4CEH - chains A and X of the 3 polymer chains in the assembly; structure by X-ray diffraction, 3.24 A resolution.

[Chain A]
Name: ATP-dependent helicase/nuclease subunit A
Organism: Bacillus subtilis SUBSP. subtilis STR. 168
Notes: EC 3.1.-.-, 3.6.4.12
UniProtKB: P23478 (ADDA_BACSU); residue numbers follow UniProt; this construct covers 1-1232
Chain sequence (1232 residues; numbered 1 to 1232; the number before each row is that of its first residue):
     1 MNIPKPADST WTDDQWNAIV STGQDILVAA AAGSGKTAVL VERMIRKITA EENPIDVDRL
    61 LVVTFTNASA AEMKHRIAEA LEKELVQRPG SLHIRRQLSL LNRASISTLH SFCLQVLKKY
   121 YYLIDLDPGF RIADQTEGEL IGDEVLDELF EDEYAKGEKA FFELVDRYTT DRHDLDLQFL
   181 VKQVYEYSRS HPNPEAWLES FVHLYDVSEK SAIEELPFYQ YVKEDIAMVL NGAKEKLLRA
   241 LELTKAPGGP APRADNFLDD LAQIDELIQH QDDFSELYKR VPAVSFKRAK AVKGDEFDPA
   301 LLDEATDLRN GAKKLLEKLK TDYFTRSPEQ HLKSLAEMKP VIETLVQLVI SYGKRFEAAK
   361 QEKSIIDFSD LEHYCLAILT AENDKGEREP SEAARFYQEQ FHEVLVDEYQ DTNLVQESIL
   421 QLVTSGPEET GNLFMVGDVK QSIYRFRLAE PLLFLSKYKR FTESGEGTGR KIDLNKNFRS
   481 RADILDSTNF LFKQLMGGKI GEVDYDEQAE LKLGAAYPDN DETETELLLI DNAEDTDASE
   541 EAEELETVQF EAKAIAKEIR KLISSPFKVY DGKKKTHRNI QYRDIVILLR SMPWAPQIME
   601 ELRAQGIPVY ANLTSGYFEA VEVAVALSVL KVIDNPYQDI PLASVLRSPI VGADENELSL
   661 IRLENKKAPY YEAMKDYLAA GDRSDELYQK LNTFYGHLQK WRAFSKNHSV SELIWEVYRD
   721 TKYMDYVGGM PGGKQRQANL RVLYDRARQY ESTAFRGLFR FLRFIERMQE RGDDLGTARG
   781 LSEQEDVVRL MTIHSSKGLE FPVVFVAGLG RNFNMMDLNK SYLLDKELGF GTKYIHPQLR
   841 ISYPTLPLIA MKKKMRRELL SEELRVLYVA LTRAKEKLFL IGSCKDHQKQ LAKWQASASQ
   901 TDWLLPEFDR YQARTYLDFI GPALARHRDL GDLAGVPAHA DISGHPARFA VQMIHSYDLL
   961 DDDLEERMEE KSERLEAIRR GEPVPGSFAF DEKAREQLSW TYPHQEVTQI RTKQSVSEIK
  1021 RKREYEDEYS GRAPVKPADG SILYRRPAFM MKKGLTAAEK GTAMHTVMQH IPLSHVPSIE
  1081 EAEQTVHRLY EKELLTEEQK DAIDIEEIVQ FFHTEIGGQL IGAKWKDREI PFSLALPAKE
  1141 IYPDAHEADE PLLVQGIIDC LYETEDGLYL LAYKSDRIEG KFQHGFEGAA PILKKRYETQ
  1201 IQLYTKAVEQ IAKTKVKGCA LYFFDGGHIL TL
Disordered / not traced: 1-4, 381-389, 533-545, 779-781, 931-937, 961-971, 1023-1042, 1146-1149, 1180-1186
Differences from the reference sequence: variant Gly780 (Ala in P23478); engineered mutation Ala1172 (Asp in P23478)
From the paper describing this entry:
  - catalytic residues: Glu408, Arg873 (proposed by the authors, not directly observed)

[Chain X]
Molecule: 65-nt DNA strand
Sequence (65 nucleotides; each row starts with the number of its first residue):
     1 TTTTTTTCTA ATGCGAGCAC TGCTATTCCC TAGCAGTGCT CGCATTAGAT TTTGTTTTTT
    61 AGCGG
Disordered / not traced: 1-6, 21-35, 59-65

[Chain A / chain X interface]
Contacting residue pairs (47; chain A residue first):
  Phe65(A) with DT56(X), sugar contact
  Thr66(A) with DT55(X), phosphate contact; DT56(X), phosphate contact
  Asn67(A) with DT56(X), hydrogen bond to the phosphate; DT57(X), hydrogen bond to the phosphate
  Thr108(A) with DT56(X), hydrogen bond to the phosphate; DT57(X), hydrogen bond to the phosphate
  His110(A) with DT55(X), base contact; DT56(X), hydrogen bond to the base
  Ser111(A) with DT57(X), phosphate contact; DT58(X), hydrogen bond to the phosphate
  Leu114(A) with DT57(X), phosphate contact; DT58(X), sugar contact
  Ile132(A) with DT57(X), sugar contact
  Gln135(A) with DT56(X), base contact
  Lys287(A) with DA19(X), salt bridge to the phosphate
  Arg288(A) with DG17(X), base contact; DC18(X), base contact; DA19(X), sugar contact; DG38(X), base contact; DC39(X), hydrogen bond to the base; DT40(X), hydrogen bond to the base
  Ala289(A) with DC41(X), hydrogen bond to the phosphate
  Lys290(A) with DC20(X), salt bridge to the phosphate
  Arg309(A) with DC41(X), salt bridge to the phosphate
  Lys313(A) with DC41(X), sugar contact; DG42(X), salt bridge to the phosphate
  Phe368(A) with DT56(X), stacking on the base; DT57(X), base contact
  Phe446(A) with DT53(X), stacking on the base
  Arg447(A) with DG54(X), sugar contact; DT55(X), base contact
  Arg590(A) with DT52(X), base contact; DT53(X), hydrogen bond to the sugar
  Ser591(A) with DT52(X), sugar contact; DT53(X), phosphate contact
  Met592(A) with DT53(X), hydrogen bond to the phosphate
  Thr792(A) with DG54(X), hydrogen bond to the phosphate
  His794(A) with DT53(X), phosphate contact
  Arg811(A) with DT51(X), phosphate contact; DT52(X), salt bridge to the phosphate
  Asn814(A) with DT51(X), phosphate contact; DT52(X), hydrogen bond to the phosphate
  Asp817(A) with DT52(X), base contact
  Asn819(A) with DT7(X), phosphate contact; DC8(X), sugar contact
  Arg914(A) with DT9(X), sugar contact
Other interface residues (no listed pair), chain A (37 interface residues in all): Arg253, Ser285, Phe286, Ala291, Tyr444, Pro593, Ser795, Asn812, Met816
Other interface residues (no listed pair), chain X (21 interface residues in all): DT50

[Summary]
37 residues of chain A face 21 of chain X across their interface, with 13 hydrogen bonds, 5 salt bridges and 2
aromatic stacking contacts. Polar pairs include His110(A)-DT56(X), Arg288(A)-DC39(X) and Arg288(A)-DT40(X).
From the paper: catalytic residues Glu408(A) and Arg873(A).
Here chain A is ATP-dependent helicase/nuclease subunit A (Bacillus subtilis SUBSP. subtilis STR. 168) and
chain X is a 65-nt DNA strand. Entry 4CEH (Crystal structure of AddAB with a forked DNA substrate) was
determined by X-ray diffraction (same publication as 4CEI and 4CEJ).
